PDB entry 6JZU | X-ray diffraction, 2.18 A resolution | chains A and B

== Chain A ==
Protein: Long-chain acyl-[acyl-carrier-protein] reductase
From: Synechococcus elongatus PCC 7942
Notes: EC 1.2.1.80
Reference sequence: Q54765 (AAR_SYNE7); residue numbers follow UniProt; this construct covers 1-341
Chain sequence (341 residues; each row starts with the number of its first residue):
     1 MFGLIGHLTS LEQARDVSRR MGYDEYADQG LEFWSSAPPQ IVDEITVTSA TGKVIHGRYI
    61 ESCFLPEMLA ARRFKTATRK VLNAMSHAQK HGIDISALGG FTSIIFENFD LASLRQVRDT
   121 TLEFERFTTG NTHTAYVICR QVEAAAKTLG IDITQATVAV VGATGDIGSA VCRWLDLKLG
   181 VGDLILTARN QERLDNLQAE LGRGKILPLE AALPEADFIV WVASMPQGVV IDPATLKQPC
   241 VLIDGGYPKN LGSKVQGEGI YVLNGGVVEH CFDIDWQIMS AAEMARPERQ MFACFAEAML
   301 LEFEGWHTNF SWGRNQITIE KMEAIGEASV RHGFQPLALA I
Covalent attachments: octadecanal (OCD) linked to Cys294
Ligand contacts: octadecanal (OCD): Gly6, His7, Leu8, Val17, Ser18, Met21, Tyr23, Tyr26, Trp34, Val42, Tyr59, Glu61, Gly99, Gly100, Thr134, Tyr247, Ile278, Met279, Ala281, Ala282, Phe292, Ala293, Phe295
What the authors report for this chain:
  - catalytic residues: Cys294
  - binding site for octadecanal: Met21, Tyr23, Tyr26, Met279, Cys294
  - conformationally variable residues (side-chain flip): Met21, Met279
  - mutagenesis - Y247F: decreased binding to stearoyl-CoA
  - mutagenesis - Y247F: decreased catalytic activity on stearoyl-CoA
  - mutagenesis - Y247A: abolished binding to stearoyl-CoA
  - mutagenesis - Y247A: abolished binding to Aldehyde decarbonylase (chain B)
  - mutagenesis - Y247F: unchanged binding to Aldehyde decarbonylase (chain B)

== Chain B ==
Protein: Aldehyde decarbonylase
From: Synechococcus elongatus PCC 7942
Notes: EC 4.1.99.5
Reference sequence: Q8KPT4 (Q8KPT4_SYNE7); residues -22 to 231 here correspond to UniProt positions 1-254 (UniProt number = residue number + 23)
Chain sequence (254 residues; each row starts with the number of its first residue; numbers below 1 keep their minus sign (Met-22 is residue -22)):
   -22 MRTPWDPPNP TFSLSSVSGD RRLMPQLEAS LELDFQSESY KDAYSRINAI VIEGEQEAFD
    38 NYNRLAEMLP DQRDELHKLA KMEQRHMKGF MACGKNLSVT PDMGFAQKFF ERLHENFKAA
    98 AAEGKVVTCL LIQSLIIECF AIAAYNIYIP VADAFARKIT EGVVRDEYLH RNFGEEWLKA
   158 NFDASKAELE EANRQNLPLV WLMLNEVADD ARELGMERES LVEDFMIAYG EALENIGFTT
   218 REIMRMSAYG LAAV
Disordered / not traced: -22 to 10, 229-231
Bound ions: Fe2+ site 1: Glu32, Glu60, His63, Glu144; Fe2+ site 2: Glu60, Glu115, Glu144, His147 (together with hexadecan-1-ol)
Ligand contacts: hexadecan-1-ol (PL3): Ile24, Ile27, Val28, Gly31, Glu32, Ala35, Glu60, Phe87, Gln110, Ile114, Glu115, Phe117, Ala118, Ala121, Tyr122, Tyr125, Glu144, Val184, Ala188, Met193
What the authors report for this chain:
  - mutagenesis - E208A: decreased binding to Long-chain acyl-[acyl-carrier-protein] reductase (chain A)
  - mutagenesis - E211A: unchanged binding to Long-chain acyl-[acyl-carrier-protein] reductase (chain A)

== Chain A / chain B interface ==
Contacting residue pairs (31):
  Met21(A) with Arg218(B)
  Gly22(A) with Arg218(B)
  Tyr23(A) with Arg218(B), hydrogen bond; Met221(B), hydrophobic
  Glu25(A) with Met221(B); Arg222(B)
  Tyr26(A) with Met221(B), hydrophobic
  Ser35(A) with Glu196(B); Glu200(B)
  Ser36(A) with Glu196(B); Val199(B); Glu200(B)
  Pro38(A) with Met203(B); Ile204(B), hydrophobic
  Gln40(A) with Met221(B)
  Ile41(A) with Thr217(B)
  Arg73(A) with Glu196(B), salt bridge
  Thr76(A) with Glu196(B), hydrogen bond
  Arg79(A) with Glu196(B), salt bridge; Ser197(B); Glu200(B), salt bridge
  Lys80(A) with Glu200(B), salt bridge
  Asn83(A) with Glu200(B), hydrogen bond; Ile204(B)
  Lys90(A) with Glu208(B), salt bridge
  His91(A) with Glu211(B), salt bridge
  Arg118(A) with Asn123(B); Glu200(B), salt bridge; Asp201(B), salt bridge; Ile204(B)
  Asp119(A) with Tyr145(B)
Also at the interface, not in a pair above, chain A (23 interface residues in all): Gln29, Phe33, Ala37, Pro39
Also at the interface, not in a pair above, chain B (17 interface residues in all): Ala225, Leu228
The authors on this interface:
  - specific contacts: Arg73(A)-Glu196(B), Arg79(A)-Glu196(B), Lys80(A)-Glu200(B), Asp201(B)-Arg118(A)
  - interface residues, chain B: Met221(B)
  - hot spots on chain B (mutagenesis) - E196A/E200A/D201A, E200A/D201A: abolished binding to Long-chain acyl-[acyl-carrier-protein] reductase (chain A)

== Summary ==
Chain A and chain B form an interface of 23 and 17 residues respectively, with 3 hydrogen bonds and 8 salt
bridges. Polar pairs include Arg73(A)-Glu196(B), Arg79(A)-Glu196(B) and Arg79(A)-Glu200(B). The authors report
contacts between Arg73(A) and Glu196(B), Arg79(A) and Glu196(B) and Lys80(A) and Glu200(B) among others. From
the paper: the catalytic residue Cys294(A); E196A/E200A/D201A and E200A/D201A of chain B abolish binding to
Long-chain acyl-[acyl-carrier-protein] reductase (chain A); 6 substitutions were tested in all.
Chain A is Long-chain acyl-[acyl-carrier-protein] reductase and chain B is Aldehyde decarbonylase, both from
Synechococcus elongatus PCC 7942; the structure, The crystal structure of acyl-acyl carrier protein (acyl-ACP)
reductase (AAR) in complex with aldehyde deformylating oxygenase ..., was determined by X-ray diffraction,
deposited together with 6JZQ, 6JZY and 6JZZ.
